Entry 7GXZ (X-ray diffraction, 1.85 A resolution); this record covers chains A and D.

Chain A:
Molecule: B-cell lymphoma 6 protein
From: Homo sapiens
UniProt: P41182 (BCL6_HUMAN); residue numbers follow UniProt; this construct covers 5-129
Chain sequence (128 residues; row label = number of the first residue in the row):
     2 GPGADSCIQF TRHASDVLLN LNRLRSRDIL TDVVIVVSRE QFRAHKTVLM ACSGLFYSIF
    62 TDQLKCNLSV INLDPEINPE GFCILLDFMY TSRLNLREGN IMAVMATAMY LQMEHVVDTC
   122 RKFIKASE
Unresolved in the structure: 2-6
Construct notes: expression tag (2-4)
Ligand contacts: A1ACC ((8S)-5-chloro-7-[(2-oxo-2,3-dihydro-1H-indol-5-yl)amino]pyrazolo[1,5-a]pyrimidine-3-carbonitrile): Asn21, Arg24, Leu25, Arg28, Ile30, Met51, Ala52, Cys53, Ser54, Gly55, Tyr58, Gln113, Met114, Glu115
Curated features (UniProtKB/Swiss-Prot):
  - mutagenesis: Asn21 (N21K: Abolishes interaction with NCOR2 and HDAC2, no effect on interaction with CTBP1 and transcriptional autoinhibition; when associated with A-116 and 376-Q--Q-379), Ser59 (S59A: Abolished ubiquitination by the SCF(FBXL17) complex), His116 (H116A: Abolishes interaction with NCOR2 and HDAC2, no effect on interaction with CTBP1 and transcriptional autoinhibition; when associated with K-21 and 376-Q--Q-379)

Chain D:
Molecule: WVIP tetrapeptide
Chain sequence (6 residues; row label = number of the first residue in the row; numbering starts at 0):
     0 XWVIPA
Modified residues: ACE (acetyl group) at position 0

Interface between chain A and chain D:
Contacting residue pairs (11):
  Cys8(A) - Pro4(D)
  Ile9(A) - Trp1(D)  hydrophobic
  Ile9(A) - Val2(D)
  Gln10(A) - ACE_0(D)
  Gln10(A) - Trp1(D)
  Gln10(A) - Val2(D)  hydrogen bond (backbone-backbone)
  Gln10(A) - Pro4(D)
  Phe11(A) - ACE_0(D)
  Phe11(A) - Trp1(D)
  Thr12(A) - ACE_0(D)  hydrogen bond (backbone-backbone)
  Thr12(A) - Val2(D)
Interface residues without a listed pair, chain D (5 interface residues in all): Ile3

In short:
The chain A/chain D interface involves 5 residues from each chain; the contacts include 2 hydrogen bonds.
Main-chain hydrogen bonds include Gln10(A)-Val2(D) and Thr12(A)-ACE_0(D). Ligands of chain A: compound A1ACC.
Curated annotation (UniProt) lists 3 mutagenesis sites on chain A.
Chain A is B-cell lymphoma 6 protein (Homo sapiens) and chain D is WVIP tetrapeptide; the structure, Crystal
Structure of B-cell lymphoma 6 protein BTB domain in complex with ligand 9 at 15.62 ..., was determined by
X-ray diffraction, deposited together with 7GUD, 7GUE, 7GUF, 7GUG, 7GUH, 7GUI and 126 further entries.
